4Y7B - chains A and B; structure by X-ray diffraction, 1.79 A resolution.

# Chain A
Molecule: Coagulation factor X
Organism: Homo sapiens
Notes: EC 3.4.21.6
UniProtKB: P00742 (FA10_HUMAN); the construct lacks a stretch of the UniProt sequence and is renumbered around it, so the offset changes along the chain: 16-61 = UniProt 235-280; 62-123 = UniProt 282-343; 124-130 = UniProt 345-351; 131-145 = UniProt 354-368; 4 more segments
Sequence (254 residues; numbered 16 to 264 plus 7 insertion-coded residues; 2 numbers in that range are skipped by the numbering (no residue carries them; nothing is unmodelled there); the number before each row is that of its first residue; a row labelled like 131A-131B holds insertion residues (131A, then the next letters in order)):
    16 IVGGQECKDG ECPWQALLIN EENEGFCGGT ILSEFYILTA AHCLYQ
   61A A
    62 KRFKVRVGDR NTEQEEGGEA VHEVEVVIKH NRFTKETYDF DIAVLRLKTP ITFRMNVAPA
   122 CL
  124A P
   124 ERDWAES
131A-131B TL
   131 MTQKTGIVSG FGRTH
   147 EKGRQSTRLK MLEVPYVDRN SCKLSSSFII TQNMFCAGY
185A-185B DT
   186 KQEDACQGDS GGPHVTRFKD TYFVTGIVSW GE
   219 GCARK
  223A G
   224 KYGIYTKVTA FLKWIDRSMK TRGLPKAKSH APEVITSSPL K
Not modelled in the structure: 245-264
Cystine bridges: Cys22-Cys27, Cys42-Cys58, Cys168-Cys182, Cys191-Cys220
Bound ions: Ca2+: Asp70, Asn72, Gln75, Glu77, Glu80
Residues lining bound ligands: gtc000441 (44I; 6-chloro-N-{(3S)-1-[(2S)-1-{(1R,5S)-7-[2-(methylamino)ethyl]-3,7-diazabicyclo[3.3.1]non-3-yl}-1-oxopropan-2-yl]-2-oxopy rrolidin-3-yl}naphthalene-2-sulfonamide): Lys96, Glu97, Thr98, Tyr99, Phe174, Asp189, Ala190, Cys191, Gln192, Ser195, Val213, Ser214, Trp215, Gly216, Glu217, Gly219, Cys220, Gly226, Ile227, Tyr228
Curated features (UniProtKB/Swiss-Prot):
  - region: Ser252 to Ser261 (O-glycosylated at one site)
  - active site (Charge relay system): His57, Asp102, Ser195

# Chain B
Molecule: Coagulation factor X
Organism: Homo sapiens
Notes: EC 3.4.21.6
UniProtKB: P00742 (FA10_HUMAN); residues -82 to 51 here correspond to UniProt positions 46-179 (UniProt number = residue number + 128)
Sequence (134 residues; row label = number of the first residue in the row; numbers below 1 keep their minus sign (Glu-82 is residue -82)):
   -82 EEMKKGHLER ECMEETCSYE EAREVFEDSD KTNEFWNKYK DGDQCETSPC QNQGKCKDGL
   -22 GEYTCTCLEG FEGKNCELFT RKLCSLDNGD CDQFCHEEQN SVVCSCARGY TLADNGKACI
    38 PTGPYPCGKQ TLER
Not modelled in the structure: -82 to -3, 51
Cystine bridges: Cys1-Cys12, Cys8-Cys21, Cys23-Cys36
Curated features (UniProtKB/Swiss-Prot):
  - modified residue: Glu-82 (4-carboxyglutamate), Glu-81 (4-carboxyglutamate), Glu-74 (4-carboxyglutamate), Glu-72 (4-carboxyglutamate), Glu-69 (4-carboxyglutamate), Glu-68 (4-carboxyglutamate), Glu-63 (4-carboxyglutamate), Glu-62 (4-carboxyglutamate), Glu-59 (4-carboxyglutamate), Glu-56 (4-carboxyglutamate), Glu-49 (4-carboxyglutamate), Asp-25 (3R: -3-hydroxyaspartate)

# Chain A / chain B interface
Contacting residue pairs (39):
  Gly25(A) - Gln47(B)
  Gly25(A) - Thr48(B)  hydrogen bond (backbone-backbone)
  Glu26(A) - Gln47(B)  hydrogen bond (backbone-side chain)
  Pro28(A) - Lys46(B)
  Trp29(A) - Gly45(B)
  Trp29(A) - Lys46(B)
  Phe114(A) - Tyr42(B)  hydrophobic
  Arg115(A) - Tyr42(B)
  Arg115(A) - Thr48(B)
  Met116(A) - Tyr42(B)
  Met116(A) - Thr48(B)  hydrogen bond
  Met116(A) - Leu49(B)
  Met116(A) - Glu50(B)
  Asn117(A) - Thr48(B)  hydrogen bond (backbone-side chain)
  Ala119(A) - Thr48(B)
  Pro120(A) - Tyr42(B)
  Pro120(A) - Cys44(B)
  Pro120(A) - Gly45(B)  hydrogen bond (backbone-backbone)
  Ala121(A) - Cys44(B)
  Ala121(A) - Gly45(B)
  Cys122(A) - Cys44(B)  disulfide
  Cys122(A) - Gly45(B)
  Leu123(A) - Phe11(B)
  Glu124(A) - Phe11(B)
  Pro124A(A) - Phe11(B)  hydrophobic
  Trp127(A) - Asn5(B)  hydrogen bond
  Trp127(A) - Gln10(B)  hydrogen bond (side chain-backbone)
  Trp127(A) - Phe11(B)  hydrophobic
  Trp127(A) - Cys12(B)
  Phe203(A) - Asn5(B)
  Phe203(A) - Asp9(B)
  Lys204(A) - Cys8(B)
  Lys204(A) - Asp9(B)
  Asp205(A) - Lys46(B)  hydrogen bond (backbone-side chain)
  Thr206(A) - Gly45(B)
  Thr206(A) - Lys46(B)  hydrogen bond
  Tyr207(A) - Gly45(B)  hydrogen bond (backbone-backbone)
  Tyr207(A) - Gln47(B)
  Phe208(A) - Phe11(B)  hydrophobic
Other interface residues (no listed pair), chain A (24 interface residues in all): Asp24, Thr131A
Other interface residues (no listed pair), chain B (18 interface residues in all): Ser22, Ala24, Tyr27, Pro43
Cross-chain cystine bridges: Cys122(A)-Cys44(B)

# Summary
24 residues of chain A face 18 of chain B across their interface; the contacts include 1 disulfide bond and 10
hydrogen bonds. Polar pairs include Glu26(A)-Gln47(B), Met116(A)-Thr48(B) and Asn117(A)-Thr48(B). Bound to
chain A: gtc000441. UniProt lists 3 active-site residues on chain A.
Here chain A is Coagulation factor X and chain B is Coagulation factor X, both from Homo sapiens. Entry 4Y7B
(Factor Xa complex with GTC000441) was determined by X-ray diffraction.
